8UX6 - chains D and F of the 3 polymer chains in the assembly; structure by X-ray diffraction, 2.00 A resolution.

[Chain D]
Molecule: Fab201 heavy chain
Organism: Homo sapiens
Chain sequence (221 residues; each row starts with the number of its first residue; note: 11 numbers in that range are skipped by the numbering (no residue carries them; nothing is unmodelled there); numbering starts at 0):
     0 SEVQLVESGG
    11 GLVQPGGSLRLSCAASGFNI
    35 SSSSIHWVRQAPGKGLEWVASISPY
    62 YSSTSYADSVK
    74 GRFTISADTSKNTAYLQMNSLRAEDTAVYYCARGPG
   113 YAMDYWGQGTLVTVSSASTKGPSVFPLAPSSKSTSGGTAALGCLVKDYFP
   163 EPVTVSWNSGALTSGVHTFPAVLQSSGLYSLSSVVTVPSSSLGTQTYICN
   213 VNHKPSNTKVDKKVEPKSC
Not modelled in the structure: 0, 143-148, 229-231
Disulfides: Cys23-Cys104, Cys155-Cys211
Ion coordination: Na+ site 1 near Thr65 (its only coordinating residue here); Na+ site 2 near Asp81 (its only coordinating residue here); Na+ site 3: Tyr113 (shared with Asp3(F) of chain F)

[Chain F]
Molecule: p67 protein
UniProtKB: Q27040 (Q27040_THEPA); residues -7 to 33 here correspond to UniProt positions 572-612 (UniProt number = residue number + 579)
Chain sequence (41 residues; numbered -7 to 33; the number before each row is that of its first residue; numbers below 1 keep their minus sign (Gly-7 is residue -7)):
    -7 GTGGGSLRGLDLSEEEVKKILDEIVKDPSDGELGLGDLSDP
Not modelled in the structure: -7 to -1, 20-33
Ion coordination: Na+: Asp3 (shared with Tyr113(D) of chain D)
What the authors report for this chain:
  - mutagenesis - L4A: abolished binding to Fab201 heavy chain (chain D)
  - mutagenesis - E8A: unchanged binding to Fab201 heavy chain (chain D)

[Chain D / chain F interface]
Residue-residue contacts (23):
  Ser38(D) - Gly1(F)
  Ser38(D) - Leu2(F)
  Ser55(D) - Leu2(F)
  Ile56(D) - Leu2(F)
  Ser57(D) - Arg0(F)  hydrogen bond (side chain-backbone)
  Ser57(D) - Gly1(F)
  Ser57(D) - Leu2(F)
  Tyr59(D) - Arg0(F)
  Tyr62(D) - Arg0(F)
  Tyr62(D) - Gly1(F)
  Ser64(D) - Leu2(F)
  Thr65(D) - Leu2(F)
  Arg106(D) - Ile16(F)
  Pro108(D) - Leu4(F)  hydrophobic
  Pro108(D) - Val9(F)
  Pro108(D) - Ile12(F)  hydrophobic
  Pro108(D) - Leu13(F)  hydrophobic
  Gly109(D) - Leu2(F)
  Gly109(D) - Leu4(F)
  Tyr113(D) - Leu2(F)
  Ala114(D) - Val9(F)  hydrophobic
  Asp116(D) - Leu13(F)
  Asp116(D) - Ile16(F)
Also at the interface, not in a pair above, chain D (17 interface residues in all): Ser35, Ser37, Ser66

[Overview]
17 residues of chain D and 8 residues of chain F are in contact; the contacts include 1 hydrogen bond. Its one
hydrogen-bonded contact is Ser57(D)-Arg0(F). From the paper: L4A of chain F abolishes binding to Fab201 heavy
chain (chain D); E8A of chain F leaves binding to Fab201 heavy chain (chain D) unchanged.
Here chain D is Fab201 heavy chain (Homo sapiens) and chain F is p67 protein. Entry 8UX6 (Structure of Fab201
with a T. parva sporozoite neutralizing B cell epitope of p67) was determined by X-ray diffraction.
